3G2M - chains A and B; structure by X-ray diffraction, 2.00 A resolution.

[Chain A (and B)]
Name: Pcza361.24
Source organism: Amycolatopsis orientalis
Notes: chain B of this document is another copy of the same molecule, construct and numbering; everything in this record applies to it too
UniProtKB: O52805 (O52805_AMYOR); numbering as in UniProt (aligned over 1-280)
Chain sequence (299 residues; row label = number of the first residue in the row; numbers below 1 keep their minus sign (Mse-18 is residue -18)):
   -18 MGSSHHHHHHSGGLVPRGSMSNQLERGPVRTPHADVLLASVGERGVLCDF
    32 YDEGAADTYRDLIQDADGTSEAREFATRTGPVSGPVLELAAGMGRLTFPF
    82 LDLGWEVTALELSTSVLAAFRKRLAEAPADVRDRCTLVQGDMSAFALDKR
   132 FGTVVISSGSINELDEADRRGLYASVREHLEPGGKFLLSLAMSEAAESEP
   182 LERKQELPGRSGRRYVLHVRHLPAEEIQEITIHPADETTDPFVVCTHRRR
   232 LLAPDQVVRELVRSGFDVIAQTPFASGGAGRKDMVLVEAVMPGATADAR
Not modelled in the structure: -18 to 8, 23-26, 33-46, 185-197, 219-220, 274-280 (chain B: -18 to 11, 19-47, 62, 190-193, 213-226, 274-280)
Modified positions: Mse-18, Mse1 (selenomethionine); Mse74, Mse123, Mse173, Mse265, Mse272 (selenomethionine; parent Met)
Construct notes: expression tag (-18 to 0)
Reported in the primary citation:
  - mutagenesis - H228A: abolished catalytic activity on desulfo-A47934
  - catalytic residues: His228
  - catalytic residues: Tyr32 (proposed by the authors, not directly observed)

[Interface between chain A and chain B]
Residue-residue contacts (63):
  Pro13(A) - Arg201(B)
  His14(A) - Glu183(B)
  His14(A) - His199(B)  hydrogen bond
  Asp146(A) - Glu147(B)
  Glu147(A) - Asp146(B)
  Glu147(A) - Glu147(B)  hydrogen bond (backbone-side chain)
  Arg151(A) - Asp146(B)  salt bridge
  Ser174(A) - His202(B)
  Glu175(A) - Arg184(B)  salt bridge
  Leu198(A) - Thr212(B)
  His199(A) - His14(B)  hydrogen bond
  His199(A) - Glu210(B)
  His199(A) - Ile211(B)
  His199(A) - Thr212(B)  hydrogen bond (backbone-backbone)
  Val200(A) - Glu210(B)
  Arg201(A) - Pro13(B)
  Arg201(A) - Ile208(B)
  Arg201(A) - Gln209(B)
  Arg201(A) - Glu210(B)  salt bridge
  His202(A) - Ser174(B)
  His202(A) - Glu207(B)
  His202(A) - Ile208(B)
  His202(A) - Gln209(B)
  His202(A) - Leu232(B)
  Leu203(A) - Glu207(B)
  Leu203(A) - Ile208(B)  hydrogen bond (backbone-backbone)
  Leu203(A) - Glu210(B)
  Leu203(A) - Arg229(B)
  Ala205(A) - Glu206(B)  hydrogen bond (backbone-backbone)
  Glu206(A) - Ala205(B)  hydrogen bond (backbone-backbone)
  Glu206(A) - Glu206(B)  hydrogen bond (backbone-backbone)
  Glu207(A) - His202(B)
  Glu207(A) - Leu203(B)
  Ile208(A) - Arg201(B)
  Ile208(A) - His202(B)
  Ile208(A) - Leu203(B)  hydrogen bond (backbone-backbone)
  Ile208(A) - Gln237(B)
  Ile208(A) - Arg240(B)
  Gln209(A) - Arg201(B)
  Gln209(A) - His202(B)
  Glu210(A) - His199(B)
  Glu210(A) - Val200(B)
  Glu210(A) - Arg201(B)  salt bridge
  Glu210(A) - Leu203(B)
  Ile211(A) - Leu198(B)  hydrophobic
  Ile211(A) - His199(B)
  Thr212(A) - Val197(B)
  Thr212(A) - Leu198(B)
  Thr212(A) - His199(B)  hydrogen bond (backbone-backbone)
  Ile213(A) - Val197(B)
  Ile213(A) - Leu198(B)  hydrophobic
  His214(A) - Tyr196(B)
  His214(A) - Val197(B)  hydrogen bond (backbone-backbone)
  His214(A) - His199(B)
  Pro215(A) - Arg195(B)
  Pro215(A) - Tyr196(B)  hydrophobic
  Ala216(A) - Arg195(B)  hydrogen bond (backbone-backbone)
  Ala216(A) - Tyr196(B)
  Ala216(A) - Val197(B)  hydrophobic
  Arg229(A) - Leu203(B)
  Leu232(A) - His202(B)
  Arg240(A) - Ile208(B)
  Arg240(A) - Arg229(B)
Also at the interface, not in a pair above, chain A (32 interface residues in all): Glu183, Pro204, Arg231, Gln237
Also at the interface, not in a pair above, chain B (31 interface residues in all): Leu182, Arg194, Pro204

[Overview]
32 residues of chain A and 31 residues of chain B are in contact, with 12 hydrogen bonds and 4 salt bridges.
Polar pairs include Arg151(A)-Asp146(B), Glu175(A)-Arg184(B) and Arg201(A)-Glu210(B). From the paper:
catalytic residues His228(A) and Tyr32(A); H228A of chain A abolishes catalytic activity on desulfo-A47934.
Both chains are Pcza361.24 (Amycolatopsis orientalis). Entry 3G2M (Crystal Structure of the Glycopeptide
N-methyltransferase MtfA) was determined by X-ray diffraction, deposited together with 3G2O, 3G2P and 3G2Q.
